PDB entry 5D4S | X-ray diffraction, 1.97 A resolution | chains A and T of the 4 polymer chains in the assembly

Chain A:
Protein: Arabinose metabolism transcriptional repressor
Organism: Bacillus subtilis (strain 168)
UniProtKB: P96711 (ARAR_BACSU); residue numbers follow UniProt; this construct covers 1-68
Chain sequence (88 residues; row label = number of the first residue in the row; numbers below 1 keep their minus sign (Met-19 is residue -19)):
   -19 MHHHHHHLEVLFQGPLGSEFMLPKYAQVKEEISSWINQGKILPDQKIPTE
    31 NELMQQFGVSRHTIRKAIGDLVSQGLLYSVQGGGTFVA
Not modelled in the structure: -19 to -2
Sequence notes: expression tag (-19 to 0)
Swiss-Prot annotation at these positions:
  - DNA-binding region: Glu30 to Gly49 (H-T-H motif)

Chain T:
Molecule: 21-nt DNA strand
Sequence (21 nucleotides; each row starts with the number of its first residue):
     1 TAATATTTGTACGTATGTATT

Interface between chain A and chain T:
Contacting residue pairs - 21 pairs, chain A then chain T:
  Pro3(A) with DT10(T), phosphate contact; DA11(T), phosphate contact
  Lys4(A) with DA11(T), hydrogen bond to the phosphate; DC12(T), salt bridge to the phosphate
  Tyr5(A) with DT10(T), hydrogen bond to the phosphate; DA11(T), hydrogen bond to the phosphate
  Val39(A) with DC12(T), phosphate contact
  Ser40(A) with DC12(T), hydrogen bond to the phosphate
  His42(A) with DC12(T), base contact; DG13(T), hydrogen bond to the base; DT14(T), base contact
  Thr43(A) with DA11(T), sugar contact; DC12(T), hydrogen bond to the phosphate
  Val60(A) with DT20(T), sugar contact
  Gln61(A) with DG17(T), base contact; DT18(T), hydrogen bond to the base; DA19(T), sugar contact; DT20(T), sugar contact
  Gly62(A) with DA19(T), base contact; DT20(T), sugar contact
  Gly63(A) with DT20(T), phosphate contact
Other interface residues (no listed pair), chain A (13 interface residues in all): Gly38, Lys46
Other interface residues (no listed pair), chain T (10 interface residues in all): DT21

Summary:
The interface between chain A and chain T involves 13 residues on one side and 10 on the other, with 7
hydrogen bonds and 1 salt bridge. Polar contacts include His42(A)-DG13(T), Gln61(A)-DT18(T) and
Lys4(A)-DA11(T).
Chain A is Arabinose metabolism transcriptional repressor (Bacillus subtilis (strain 168)) and chain T is a
21-nt DNA strand; the structure, Crystal Structure of AraR(DBD) in complex with operator ORX1, was determined
by X-ray diffraction together with 5D4R from the same study.
